PDB entry 7U5E | electron microscopy, 4.03 A resolution (low resolution: residue-level contacts below are approximate; hydrogen-bond / salt-bridge calls are withheld) | chains 2 and B of the 13 polymer chains in the assembly

== Chain 2 ==
Molecule: Target strand DNA
Sequence (116 nucleotides; numbered -55 to 60; the number before each row is that of its first residue; numbers below 1 keep their minus sign (DC-55 is residue -55)):
   -55 CTGGCTGGCG AACGAGCGCA AGGTGGTGGC CCCATCAGCC ACATCCCGGC ACTCGAAGTC
     5 CCCAACTTGG ATGATTTCTT CCAGTCCTGG TAAGCACCCG AATCATCCTC TTGCGG
Disordered / not traced: -55 to 4, 38-60

== Chain B ==
Protein: Cas7
Organism: Aeromonas salmonicida
Chain sequence (347 residues; numbered 1 to 347; the number before each row is that of its first residue):
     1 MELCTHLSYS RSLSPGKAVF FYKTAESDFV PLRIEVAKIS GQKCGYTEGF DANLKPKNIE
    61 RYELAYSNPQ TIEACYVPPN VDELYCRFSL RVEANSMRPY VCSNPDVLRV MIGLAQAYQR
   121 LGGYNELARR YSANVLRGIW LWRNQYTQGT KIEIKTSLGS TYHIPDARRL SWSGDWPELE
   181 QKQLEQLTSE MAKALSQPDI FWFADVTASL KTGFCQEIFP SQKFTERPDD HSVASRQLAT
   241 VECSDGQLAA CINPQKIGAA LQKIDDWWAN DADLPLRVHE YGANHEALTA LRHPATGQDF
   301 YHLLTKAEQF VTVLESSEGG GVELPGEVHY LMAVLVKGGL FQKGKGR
Disordered / not traced: 1-2, 345-347

== How chain 2 and chain B interact ==
Residue-residue contacts - 10 pairs, chain 2 then chain B:
  DC26(2) - Ser67(B)
  DA27(2) - Asn68(B)
  DA27(2) - Pro69(B)
  DA27(2) - His231(B)
  DG28(2) - Gln42(B)
  DG28(2) - Asn68(B)
  DG28(2) - Pro69(B)
  DG28(2) - Gln70(B)
  DG28(2) - Arg227(B)
  DT29(2) - Arg227(B)
Interface residues without a listed pair, chain 2 (6 interface residues in all): DC25, DT32
Interface residues without a listed pair, chain B (11 interface residues in all): Lys43, Glu48, Tyr66, Phe224

== Summary ==
The interface between chain 2 and chain B involves 6 residues on one side and 11 on the other.
Here chain 2 is Target strand DNA and chain B is Cas7 (Aeromonas salmonicida). Entry 7U5E (I-F3b Cascade-TniQ
partial R-loop complex) was determined by electron microscopy together with 7U5D from the same study.
